Entry 9MIY (electron microscopy, 2.72 A resolution); this record covers chains a and C of the 6 polymer chains in the assembly.

# Chain a
Protein: Glycoprotein G2
Organism: Lassa virus Josiah
UniProtKB: P08669 (GLYC_LASSJ); residues 260-491 here = UniProt positions 260-491
Chain sequence (232 residues; numbered 260 to 491; the number before each row is that of its first residue):
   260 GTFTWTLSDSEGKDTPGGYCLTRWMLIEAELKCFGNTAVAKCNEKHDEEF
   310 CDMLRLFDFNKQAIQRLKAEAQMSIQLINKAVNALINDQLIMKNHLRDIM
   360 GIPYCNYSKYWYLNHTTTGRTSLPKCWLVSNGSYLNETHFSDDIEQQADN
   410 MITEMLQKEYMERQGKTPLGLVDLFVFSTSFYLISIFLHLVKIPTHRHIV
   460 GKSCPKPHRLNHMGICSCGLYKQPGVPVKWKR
Unresolved in the structure: 260-407, 456-491
Swiss-Prot annotation at these positions:
  - binding site (Zn(2+)): H455, H457, C463, H467, C475, C477
  - glycosylation (N-linked (GlcNAc...) asparagine): N365, N373, N390, N395

# Chain C
Protein: Pre-glycoprotein polyprotein GP complex
Organism: Lassa virus Josiah
UniProtKB: P08669 (GLYC_LASSJ); residues 1-58 here = UniProt positions 1-58
Chain sequence (58 residues; row label = number of the first residue in the row):
     1 MGQIVTFFQEVPHVIEEVMNIVLIALSVLAVLKGLYNFATCGLVGLVTFL
    51 LLCGRSCT
Unresolved in the structure: 1, 55-58
Swiss-Prot annotation at these positions:
  - binding site (Zn(2+)): C57
  - site: K33 (Important for GP-C-mediated membrane fusion), T58 (Cleavage)
  - lipidation: G2 (N-myristoyl glycine)
  - mutagenesis: G54 (G54A: No effect on SSP cleavage), S56 (S56A: Complete loss of SSP cleavage), T58 (T58A: Complete loss of SSP cleavage)

# Interface between chain a and chain C
Residue-residue contacts (44; chain a residue first):
  R422(a) with M19(C)
  K425(a) with V14(C); E17(C); N20(C), hydrogen bond (backbone-side chain)
  T426(a) with N20(C), hydrogen bond
  P427(a) with F7(C), hydrophobic; N20(C)
  L428(a) with Q3(C)
  G429(a) with Q3(C); F7(C)
  L430(a) with F7(C), hydrophobic; N20(C); L23(C), hydrophobic; I24(C), hydrophobic
  D432(a) with Q3(C), hydrogen bond
  F434(a) with L26(C), hydrophobic; S27(C)
  S437(a) with S27(C), hydrogen bond (side chain-backbone); A30(C); V31(C)
  F440(a) with V31(C); G34(C); L35(C); F38(C), hydrophobic
  Y441(a) with A30(C); K33(C); G34(C); N37(C)
  S444(a) with G34(C); N37(C), hydrogen bond; F38(C)
  I445(a) with N37(C)
  L447(a) with F38(C), hydrophobic; C41(C), hydrogen bond (backbone-side chain)
  H448(a) with C41(C)
  I452(a) with C41(C), hydrophobic; G42(C); L43(C)
  P453(a) with L46(C)
  T454(a) with G42(C); G45(C); L46(C), hydrogen bond (side chain-backbone); F49(C)
  H455(a) with F49(C)
Also at the interface, not in a pair above, chain a (24 interface residues in all): V431, L433, T438, I443
Also at the interface, not in a pair above, chain C (24 interface residues in all): I4

# Overview
The chain a/chain C interface involves 24 residues from each chain, with 7 hydrogen bonds. Among the polar
pairs are K425(a)-N20(C), T426(a)-N20(C) and D432(a)-Q3(C). UniProt lists 6 Zn2+-binding residues on chain a;
Zn2+-binding residue C57(C) and 3 mutagenesis sites on chain C.
Here chain a is Glycoprotein G2 and chain C is Pre-glycoprotein polyprotein GP complex, both from Lassa virus
Josiah. Entry 9MIY (Focused reconstruction of the transmembrane region of the Lassa virus spike complex) was
determined by electron microscopy (same publication as 9R8U and 9MJ2).
